7S0S - chains C and e of the 35 polymer chains in the assembly; structure by electron microscopy, 3.05 A resolution.

# Chain C
Molecule: 23S rRNA
From: Mycolicibacterium smegmatis
Sequence (3120 nucleotides; numbered 1 to 3120; the number before each row is that of its first residue):
     1 UAAGUGUUUA AGGGCGCAUG GUGGAUGCCU UGGCACUGGG AGCCGAUGAA GGACGUAGGA
    61 GGCUGCGAUA AGCCUCGGGG AGCUGUCAAC CGAGCGUUGA UCCGAGGAUG UCCGAAUGGG
   121 GAAACCCGGC ACGAGUGAUG UCGUGUCACC AGGCGCUGAA UAUAUAGGCG UCUGGGGGGA
   181 ACGCGGGGAA GUGAAACAUC UCAGUACCCG UAGGAAGAGA AAACAAAAUG UGAUUCCGUG
   241 AGUAGUGGCG AGCGAAAGCG GAGGAUGGCU AAACCGUAUG CAUGUGAUAC CGGGUAGGGG
   301 UUGUGUGUGC GGGGUUGUGG GACCUAUCUU UCCGGCUCUA CCUGGCUGGA GGGCAGUGAG
   361 AAAAUGUUGU GGUUAGCGGA AAUGGCUUGG GAUGGCCUGC CGUAGACGGU GAGAGCCCGG
   421 UACGUGAAAA CCCGACGUCU GUCUUGAUGG UGUUCCCGAG UAGCAGCGGG CCCGUGGAAU
   481 CUGCUGUGAA UCUGCCGGGA CCACCCGGUA AGCCUGAAUA CUUCCCAGUG ACCGAUAGCG
   541 GAUUAGUACC GUGAGGGAAU GGUGAAAAGU ACCCCGGGAG GGGAGUGAAA GAGUACCUGA
   601 AACCGUGCGC UUACAAUCCG UCAGAGCCCU CGACGUGUCG UGGGGUGAUG GCGUGCCUUU
   661 UGAAGAAUGA GCCUGCGAGU CAGGGACAUG UCGCGAGGUU AACCCGGGUG GGGUAGCCGC
   721 AGCGAAAGCG AGUCUGAAUA GGGCGUAUCC ACACAAGAGU GUGUGGUGUA GUGGUGUGUU
   781 CUGGACCCGA AGCGGAGUGA UCUACCCAUG GCCAGGGUGA AGCGCGGGUA AGACCGCGUG
   841 GAGGCCCGAA CCCACUUAGG UUGAAGACUG AGGGGAUGAG CUGUGGGUAG GGGUGAAAGG
   901 CCAAUCAAAC UCCGUGAUAG CUGGUUCUCC CCGAAAUGCA UUUAGGUGCA GCGUCGCAUG
   961 UUUCUUGCCG GAGGUAGAGC UACUGGAUGG CCGAUGGGCC CCACAGGGUU ACUGACGUCA
  1021 GCCAAACUCC GAAUGCCGGU AAGUCCAAGA GUGCGGCAGU GAGACGGCGG GGGAUAAGCU
  1081 CCGUGCGUCG AGAGGGAAAC AGCCCAGAUC GCCGGCUAAG GCCCCUAAGC GUGUGCUAAG
  1141 UGGAAAAGGA UGUGCAGUCG CGAAGACAAC CAGGAGGUUG GCUUAGAAGC AGCCACCCUU
  1201 GAAAGAGUGC GUAAUAGCUC ACUGGUCAAG UGAUUGUGCG CCGAUAAUGU AGCGGGGCUC
  1261 AAGCACACCG CCGAAGCCGC GGCAGCCAAC GUGUUGGCUG GGUAGGGGAG CGUCCUGCAU
  1321 CCGGUGAAGC CGCCGAGUGA UCGAGUGGUG GAGGGUGUGG GAGUGAGAAU GCAGGCAUGA
  1381 GUAGCGAUUA GGCAAGUGAG AACCUUGCCC GCCGAAAGAC CAAGGGUUCC UGGGCCAGGC
  1441 CAGUCCGCCC AGGGUGAGUC GGGACCUAAG GCGAGGCCGA CAGGCGUAGU CGAUGGACAA
  1501 CGGGUUGAUA UUCCCGUACC CGUGUAUGUG CGUCCAUGAU GAAUCAGCGG UACUAACCAU
  1561 CCAAAACCAC CGUGACCGCA CCUUUCGGGG UGUGGCGUUG GUGGGGCUGC AUGGGACCUU
  1621 CGUUGGUAGU AGUCAAGCGA UGGGGUGACG CAGGAAGGUA GCCGUACCGG UCAGUGGUAA
  1681 UACCGGGGUA AGCCUGUAGG GAGUCAGAUA GGUAAAUCCG UCUGGCAUAU AUCCUGAGAG
  1741 GUGAUGCAUA GCCGAGUGAG GCGAAUUCGG UGAUCCUAUG CUGCCGAGAA AAGCCUCUAG
  1801 CGAGGACAUA CACGGCCCGU ACCCCAAACC AACACAGGUG GUCAGGUAGA GAAUACUAAG
  1861 GCGUACGAGU GAACUAUGGU UAAGGAACUC GGCAAAAUGC CCCCGUAACU UCGGGAGAAG
  1921 GGGGACCCAC AUGGCGUGUA AGCCUUUACG GCCCAAGCGU GAGUGGGUGG CACAAACCAG
  1981 UGAGAAGCGA CUGUUUACUA AAAACACAGG UCCGUGCGAA GUCGCAAGAC GAUGUAUACG
  2041 GACUGACGCC UGCCCGGUGC UGGAAGGUUA AGAGGACCCG UUAACUCCCU UUGGGGGUGA
  2101 AGCGGAGAAU UUAAGCCCCA GUAAACGGCG GUGGUAACUA UAAXCAUCCU AAGGUAGCGA
  2161 AAUUCCUUGU CGGGUAAGUU CCGACCUGCA CGAAUGGCGU AACGACUUCU CAACUGUCUC
  2221 AACCAUAGAC UCGGCGAAAU UGCACUACGA GUAAAGAUGC UCGUUACGCG CGGCAGGACG
  2281 AAAAGACCCC GGGACCUUCA CUACAACUUG GUAUUGGUGC UCGAUACGGU UUGUGUAGGA
  2341 UAGGUGGGAG ACUGUGAAGC UCACACGCCA GUGUGGGUGG AGUCGUUGUU GAAAUACCAC
  2401 UCUGAUCGUA UUGGGCCUCU AACCUCGGAC CGUAUAUCCG GUUCAGGGAC AGUGCCUGGU
  2461 GGGUAGUUUA ACUGGGGCGG UUGCCUCCUA AAAUGUAACG GAGGCGCCCA AAGGUUCCCU
  2521 CAACCUGGAC GGCAAUCAGG UGUUGAGUGU AAGUGCACAA GGGAGCUUGA CUGCGAGACG
  2581 GACAUGUCGA GCAGGGACGA AAGUCGGGAC UAGUGAUCCG GCACCUCUGA GUGGAAGGGG
  2641 UGUCGCUCAA CGGAUAAAAG GUACCCCGGG GAUAACAGGC UGAUCUUCCC CAAGAGUCCA
  2701 UAUCGACGGG AUGGUUUGGC ACCUCGAUGU CGGCUCGUCG CAUCCUGGGG CUGGAGCAGG
  2761 UCCCAAGGGU UGGGCUGUUC GCCCAUUAAA GCGGCACGCG AGCUGGGUUU AGAACGUCGU
  2821 GAGACAGUUC GGUCUCUAUC CGCCGCGCGC GUCAGAAGCU UGAGGAAACC UGUCCCUAGU
  2881 ACGAGAGGAC CGGGACGGAC GAACCUCUGG UAUACCAGUU GUCCCACCAG GGGCACGGCU
  2941 GGAUAGCCAC GUUCGGACAG GAUAACCGCU GAAAGCAUCU AAGCGGGAAA CCUCUUCCAA
  3001 GACCAGGCUU CUCACCCUCU AGGAGGGAUA AGGCCCCCCG CAGACCACGG GAUUGAUAGA
  3061 CCAGACCUGG AAGCCUAGUA AUAGGUGCAG GGAACUGGCA CUAACCGGCC GAAAACUUAC
Not modelled in the structure: 1
Modified / non-standard residues: AI5 ((2S)-4-[2-[(2R,3S,4R,5R)-5-(6-aminopurin-9-yl)-3,4-bis(oxidanyl)oxolan-2-yl]ethyl-[2-[(2R,3R,4R,5R)-2-(4-azanyl-2-oxidanylidene-pyrimidin-1-yl)-5-[bis(oxidanyl)phosphanyloxymethyl]-4-oxidanyl-oxolan-3-yl]oxyethyl]amino]-2-azanyl-butanoic acid) at position 2144
Ion coordination: Mg2+ site 1 near U7 (its only coordinating residue here); Mg2+ site 2: A10, G12, G13; Mg2+ site 3: C28, G1354; Mg2+ site 4: C43, G214; Mg2+ site 5 near U64 (its only coordinating residue here); Mg2+ site 6 near U69 (its only coordinating residue here); Mg2+ site 7 near U117 (its only coordinating residue here); Mg2+ site 8: A159, U163; Mg2+ site 9: G191, U2467; Mg2+ site 10 near G191 (its only coordinating residue here); Mg2+ site 11: A196, C197; Mg2+ site 12 near G217 (its only coordinating residue here); 232 more Mg2+ sites not listed

# Chain e
Molecule: 50S ribosomal protein L34
From: Mycolicibacterium smegmatis
UniProt: P0C562 (RL34_MYCSM); residues 2-47 here = UniProt positions 2-47
Chain sequence (46 residues; numbered 2 to 47; the number before each row is that of its first residue):
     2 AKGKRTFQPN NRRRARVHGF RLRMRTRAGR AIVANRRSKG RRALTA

# Chain C / chain e interface
Pairs across the interface (83; chain C residue first):
  A50(C) / Arg-38(e)  base contact
  G51(C) / Arg-38(e)  sugar contact
  G114(C) / Phe-21(e)  sugar contact
  G121(C) / Arg-22(e)  hydrogen bond to the base
  A122(C) / Arg-13(e)  base contact
  A122(C) / Ala-16(e)  sugar contact
  A122(C) / Arg-17(e)  salt bridge to the phosphate
  A122(C) / Arg-22(e)  salt bridge to the phosphate
  A123(C) / Gly-20(e)  phosphate contact
  A123(C) / Phe-21(e)  stacking on the base
  A123(C) / Arg-22(e)  hydrogen bond to the phosphate
  A123(C) / Ala-47(e)  phosphate contact
  G179(C) / Ala-35(e)  phosphate contact
  C209(C) / Arg-28(e)  salt bridge to the phosphate
  G210(C) / Arg-28(e)  salt bridge to the phosphate
  G546(C) / Lys-40(e)  base contact
  G546(C) / Gly-41(e)  sugar contact
  G546(C) / Arg-42(e)  sugar contact
  U547(C) / Gly-41(e)  phosphate contact
  U547(C) / Arg-42(e)  phosphate contact
  U547(C) / Arg-43(e)  hydrogen bond to the phosphate
  U552(C) / Phe-8(e)  sugar contact
  U552(C) / Arg-15(e)  phosphate contact
  U552(C) / His-19(e)  hydrogen bond to the sugar
  G553(C) / Arg-15(e)  salt bridge to the phosphate
  G553(C) / His-19(e)  sugar contact
  G553(C) / Arg-24(e)  hydrogen bond to the sugar
  A554(C) / Arg-24(e)  hydrogen bond to the phosphate
  A554(C) / Ile-33(e)  sugar contact
  A554(C) / Arg-37(e)  salt bridge to the phosphate
  G555(C) / Asn-36(e)  hydrogen bond to the phosphate
  G555(C) / Arg-37(e)  salt bridge to the phosphate
  G555(C) / Arg-42(e)  hydrogen bond to the base
  G556(C) / Lys-40(e)  salt bridge to the phosphate
  G556(C) / Arg-42(e)  hydrogen bond to the base
  G557(C) / Lys-40(e)  hydrogen bond to the base
  G557(C) / Arg-42(e)  hydrogen bond to the base
  G797(C) / Ala-29(e)  phosphate contact
  U798(C) / Arg-24(e)  hydrogen bond to the phosphate
  U798(C) / Ile-33(e)  sugar contact
  G799(C) / Val-18(e)  phosphate contact
  G799(C) / His-19(e)  salt bridge to the phosphate
  G799(C) / Arg-24(e)  salt bridge to the phosphate
  U801(C) / Thr-7(e)  hydrogen bond to the sugar
  U801(C) / Phe-8(e)  sugar contact
  U801(C) / Gln-9(e)  hydrogen bond to the sugar
  U801(C) / Asn-11(e)  base contact
  U801(C) / Arg-14(e)  hydrogen bond to the sugar
  U801(C) / Arg-15(e)  base contact
  C802(C) / Lys-3(e)  phosphate contact
  C802(C) / Lys-5(e)  phosphate contact
  C802(C) / Arg-6(e)  sugar contact
  C802(C) / Thr-7(e)  sugar contact
  C802(C) / Gln-9(e)  phosphate contact
  U803(C) / Lys-3(e)  salt bridge to the phosphate
  U803(C) / Lys-5(e)  phosphate contact
  A867(C) / Arg-6(e)  salt bridge to the phosphate
  C868(C) / Ala-2(e)  sugar contact
  C868(C) / Lys-3(e)  phosphate contact
  U869(C) / Ala-2(e)  phosphate contact
  G885(C) / Asn-11(e)  hydrogen bond to the phosphate
  G885(C) / Arg-14(e)  salt bridge to the phosphate
  G886(C) / Arg-14(e)  salt bridge to the phosphate
  G886(C) / Arg-17(e)  salt bridge to the phosphate
  A903(C) / Thr-7(e)  base contact
  A904(C) / Thr-7(e)  sugar contact
  G1424(C) / Pro-10(e)  sugar contact
  G1424(C) / Asn-11(e)  phosphate contact
  G1424(C) / Asn-12(e)  hydrogen bond to the phosphate
  G1425(C) / Asn-12(e)  hydrogen bond to the phosphate
  A1482(C) / Arg-28(e)  hydrogen bond to the phosphate
  G1483(C) / Arg-28(e)  salt bridge to the phosphate
  G1492(C) / Arg-13(e)  hydrogen bond to the phosphate
  A1493(C) / Arg-13(e)  salt bridge to the phosphate
  C1830(C) / Arg-6(e)  sugar contact
  C1830(C) / Phe-8(e)  hydrogen bond to the sugar
  C1830(C) / Pro-10(e)  sugar contact
  A1831(C) / Arg-6(e)  hydrogen bond to the sugar
  G1837(C) / Ala-2(e)  hydrogen bond to the sugar
  G1837(C) / Gly-4(e)  hydrogen bond to the base
  G1838(C) / Ala-2(e)  sugar contact
  G1838(C) / Gly-4(e)  sugar contact
  A1997(C) / Lys-3(e)  base contact
Interface residues without a listed pair, chain C (49 interface residues in all): A115, A548, A800, A854, A1423, G1471, C1472, C1829
Interface residues without a listed pair, chain e (39 interface residues in all): Leu-23, Met-25, Arg-26, Leu-45, Thr-46

# Summary
49 residues of chain C and 39 residues of chain e are in contact; the contacts include 24 hydrogen bonds, 17
salt bridges and 1 aromatic stacking contact. Polar pairs include G121(C)/Arg-22(e), G555(C)/Arg-42(e) and
G556(C)/Arg-42(e).
Here chain C is 23S rRNA and chain e is 50S ribosomal protein L34, both from Mycolicibacterium smegmatis.
Entry 7S0S (M. tuberculosis ribosomal RNA methyltransferase TlyA bound to M. smegmatis 50S ribosomal subunit)
was determined by electron microscopy.
